6EYC - chains 4 and 7 of the 6 polymer chains in the assembly; structure by electron microscopy, 3.80 A resolution.

# Chain 4
Protein: DNA replication licensing factor MCM4
Source organism: Saccharomyces cerevisiae (strain ATCC 204508 / S288c)
Notes: EC 3.6.4.12
UniProtKB: P30665 (MCM4_YEAST); numbering as in UniProt (aligned over 1-933)
Sequence (933 residues; numbered 1 to 933; the number before each row is that of its first residue):
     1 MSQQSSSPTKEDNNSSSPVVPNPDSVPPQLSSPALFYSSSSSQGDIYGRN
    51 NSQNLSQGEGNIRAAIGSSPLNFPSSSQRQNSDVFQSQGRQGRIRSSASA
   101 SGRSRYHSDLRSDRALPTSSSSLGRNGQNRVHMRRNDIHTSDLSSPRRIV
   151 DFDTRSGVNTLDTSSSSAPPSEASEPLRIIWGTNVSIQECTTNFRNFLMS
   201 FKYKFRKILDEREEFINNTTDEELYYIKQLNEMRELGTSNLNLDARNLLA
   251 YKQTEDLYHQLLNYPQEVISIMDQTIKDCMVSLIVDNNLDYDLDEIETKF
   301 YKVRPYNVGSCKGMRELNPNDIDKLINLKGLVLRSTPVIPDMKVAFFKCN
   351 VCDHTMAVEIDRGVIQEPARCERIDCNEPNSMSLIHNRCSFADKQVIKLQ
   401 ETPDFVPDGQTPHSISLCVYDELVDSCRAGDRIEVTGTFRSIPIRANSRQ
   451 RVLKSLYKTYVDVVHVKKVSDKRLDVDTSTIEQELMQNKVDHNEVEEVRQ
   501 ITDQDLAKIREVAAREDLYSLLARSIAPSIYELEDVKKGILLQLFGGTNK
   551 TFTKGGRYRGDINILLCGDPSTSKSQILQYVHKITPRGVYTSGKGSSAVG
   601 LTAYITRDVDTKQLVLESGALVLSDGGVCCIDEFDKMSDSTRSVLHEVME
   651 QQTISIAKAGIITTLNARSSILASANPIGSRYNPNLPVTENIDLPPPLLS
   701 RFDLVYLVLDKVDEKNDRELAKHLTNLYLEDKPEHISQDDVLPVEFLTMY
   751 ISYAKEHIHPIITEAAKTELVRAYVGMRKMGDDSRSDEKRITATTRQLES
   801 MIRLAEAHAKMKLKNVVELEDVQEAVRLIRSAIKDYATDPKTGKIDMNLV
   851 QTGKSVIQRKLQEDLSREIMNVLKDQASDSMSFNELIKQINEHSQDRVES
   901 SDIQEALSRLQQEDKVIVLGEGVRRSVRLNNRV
Not modelled in the structure: 1-176, 213-220, 780-792, 839-933
Bound ions: Zn2+: Cys-349, Cys-352, Cys-371
Ligand contacts:
  - ADP (adenosine-5'-diphosphate), molecule 1: Ser-529, Ile-530, Tyr-531, Leu-533, Pro-570, Ser-571, Thr-572, Ser-573, Lys-574, Ser-575, Gln-576, Leu-720, Leu-724
  - ADP, molecule 2: His-646, Arg-701, Thr-795, Arg-796, Glu-799
UniProt features mapped onto this chain:
  - motif: Ser-700 to Asp-703 (Arginine finger)
  - binding site (ATP): Gly-568 to Ser-575
  - modified residue (Phosphoserine): Ser-52, Ser-56, Ser-69
  - mutagenesis: Lys-574 (K574A: Loss of MCM2-7 complex helicase activity)
What the authors report for this chain:
  - conformationally variable residues (register shift): Val-469 to Glu-497

# Chain 7
Protein: DNA replication licensing factor MCM7
Source organism: Saccharomyces cerevisiae (strain ATCC 204508 / S288c)
Notes: EC 3.6.4.12
UniProtKB: P38132 (MCM7_YEAST); residue numbers follow UniProt; this construct covers 1-845
Sequence (845 residues; row label = number of the first residue in the row):
     1 MSAALPSIQLPVDYNNLFNEITDFLVTFKQDTLSSDATRNENEDENLDAE
    51 NIEQHLLEKGPKYMAMLQKVANRELNSVIIDLDDILQYQNEKFLQGTQAD
   101 DLVSAIQQNANHFTELFCRAIDNNMPLPTKEIDYKDDVLDVILNQRRLRN
   151 ERMLSDRTNEIRSENLMDTTMDPPSSMNDALREVVEDETELFPPNLTRRY
   201 FLYFKPLSQNCARRYRKKAISSKPLSVRQIKGDFLGQLITVRGIITRVSD
   251 VKPAVEVIAYTCDQCGYEVFQEVNSRTFTPLSECTSEECSQNQTKGQLFM
   301 STRASKFSAFQECKIQELSQQVPVGHIPRSLNIHVNGTLVRSLSPGDIVD
   351 VTGIFLPAPYTGFKALKAGLLTETYLEAQFVRQHKKKFASFSLTSDVEER
   401 VMELITSGDVYNRLAKSIAPEIYGNLDVKKALLLLLVGGVDKRVGDGMKI
   451 RGDINVCLMGDPGVAKSQLLKAICKISPRGVYTTGKGSSGVGLTAAVMKD
   501 PVTDEMILEGGALVLADNGICCIDEFDKMDESDRTAIHEVMEQQTISISK
   551 AGINTTLNARTSILAAANPLYGRYNPRLSPLDNINLPAALLSRFDILFLM
   601 LDIPSRDDDEKLAEHVTYVHMHNKQPDLDFTPVEPSKMREYIAYAKTKRP
   651 VMSEAVNDYVVQAYIRLRQDSKREMDSKFSFGQATPRTLLGIIRLSQALA
   701 KLRLADMVDIDDVEEALRLVRVSKESLYQETNKSKEDESPTTKIFTIIKK
   751 MLQETGKNTLSYENIVKTVRLRGFTMLQLSNCIQEYSYLNVWHLINEGNT
   801 LKFVDDGTMDTDQEDSLVSTPKLAPQTTASANVSAQDSDIDLQDA
Not modelled in the structure: 32-58, 167-176, 217-219, 730-845
Bound ions: Zn2+: Cys-262, Cys-265, Cys-284
Ligand contacts:
  - ADP (adenosine-5'-diphosphate), molecule 1: Glu-421, Ile-422, Tyr-423, Pro-462, Gly-463, Val-464, Ala-465, Lys-466, Ser-467, Gln-468, Leu-612, Val-616
  - ADP, molecule 2: Met-448, Ile-450, Glu-542, Arg-593, Pro-686, Arg-687, Leu-690
UniProt features mapped onto this chain:
  - motif: Ser-592 to Asp-595 (Arginine finger)
  - binding site (ATP): Tyr-423, Gly-463, Ala-465, Lys-466, Ser-467, Asn-568, Arg-593, Arg-687
  - modified residue: Thr-811 (Phosphothreonine), Ser-819 (Phosphoserine), Ser-838 (Phosphoserine)
  - mutagenesis: Lys-466 (K466A: Loss of MCM2-7 complex helicase activity)

# Interface between chain 4 and chain 7
Residue-residue contacts (119; chain 4 residue first):
  Trp-181(4) with Gln-145(7); Arg-146(7)
  Gly-182(4) with Ile-142(7); Arg-303(7)
  Thr-183(4) with Arg-303(7)
  Asn-184(4) with Tyr-134(7)
  Asp-256(4) with Tyr-134(7)
  Gln-260(4) with Tyr-134(7)
  Asn-263(4) with Arg-303(7)
  Tyr-264(4) with Val-138(7); Val-141(7); Arg-303(7)
  Met-314(4) with Asp-250(7)
  Arg-315(4) with Asp-250(7); Val-251(7); Arg-341(7), hydrogen bond (backbone-side chain)
  Glu-316(4) with Arg-341(7)
  Pro-319(4) with Ala-309(7)
  Asn-320(4) with Leu-139(7)
  Ile-322(4) with Thr-302(7)
  Lys-324(4) with Val-138(7)
  Arg-362(4) with Phe-299(7)
  Val-364(4) with Phe-299(7), hydrophobic
  Gln-400(4) with Thr-555(7)
  Val-406(4) with Asn-558(7); Arg-560(7), hydrogen bond (backbone-side chain)
  Pro-407(4) with Arg-560(7)
  Asp-408(4) with Arg-479(7), hydrogen bond (backbone-side chain); Asp-517(7); Asn-518(7), hydrogen bond; Arg-560(7), salt bridge
  Gly-409(4) with Arg-479(7); Asp-517(7), hydrogen bond (backbone-side chain)
  Thr-411(4) with Leu-508(7)
  Pro-412(4) with Thr-555(7)
  Ile-444(4) with Asp-504(7)
  Arg-451(4) with Thr-279(7); Pro-280(7)
  Val-452(4) with Phe-278(7)
  Leu-453(4) with Thr-277(7); Phe-278(7), hydrogen bond (backbone-backbone)
  Ser-455(4) with Ala-254(7); Val-255(7), hydrogen bond (backbone-backbone); Val-273(7); Arg-276(7), hydrogen bond (backbone-backbone)
  Leu-456(4) with Lys-252(7); Pro-253(7); Phe-310(7), hydrophobic
  Tyr-457(4) with Lys-252(7); Pro-253(7), hydrogen bond (backbone-backbone); Val-255(7); Ile-258(7); Phe-278(7); Phe-307(7), hydrophobic
  Thr-459(4) with Pro-253(7)
  Pro-528(4) with Asp-446(7)
  Ser-529(4) with Met-448(7), hydrogen bond
  Pro-570(4) with Ala-589(7), hydrophobic; Arg-593(7)
  Ser-571(4) with Thr-685(7); Pro-686(7)
  Ser-575(4) with Glu-542(7), hydrogen bond
  Gln-576(4) with Met-448(7); Lys-449(7)
  Gln-579(4) with Gln-543(7)
  Tyr-590(4) with Glu-539(7); Ser-547(7), hydrogen bond (backbone-side chain)
  Thr-591(4) with Ser-549(7)
  Ser-592(4) with Glu-539(7), hydrogen bond; Ser-547(7)
  Lys-594(4) with Glu-531(7); Thr-535(7)
  Gly-595(4) with Ile-548(7); Ser-549(7), hydrogen bond (backbone-backbone)
  Ser-596(4) with Ser-549(7), hydrogen bond
  Ser-597(4) with Ser-549(7)
  Val-599(4) with Ala-551(7)
  Gly-600(4) with Ser-549(7); Asn-554(7)
  Leu-601(4) with Ser-549(7)
  Tyr-604(4) with Ala-551(7), hydrogen bond (side chain-backbone); Gly-552(7); Asn-554(7), hydrogen bond
  Val-609(4) with Lys-499(7); Met-506(7)
  Asp-610(4) with Asp-504(7)
  Glu-633(4) with His-538(7)
  Lys-636(4) with Thr-535(7)
  Arg-681(4) with Ala-588(7), hydrogen bond (side chain-backbone); Ala-589(7); Gln-683(7)
  Asp-710(4) with Arg-668(7), salt bridge; Gln-683(7)
  Val-712(4) with Arg-668(7); Lys-672(7); Gln-683(7)
  Glu-714(4) with Gln-669(7), hydrogen bond
  Asp-717(4) with Ile-665(7); Arg-668(7), salt bridge
  Arg-718(4) with Val-661(7); Ile-665(7)
  Ala-721(4) with Val-661(7), hydrophobic; Leu-689(7), hydrophobic
  Thr-725(4) with Asn-657(7)
  Leu-727(4) with Lys-442(7), hydrogen bond (backbone-side chain)
  Tyr-728(4) with Lys-442(7); Ile-450(7); Val-651(7); Met-652(7); Gln-697(7)
  Leu-729(4) with Val-651(7); Glu-654(7)
  Asp-731(4) with Lys-442(7), salt bridge; Arg-649(7); Pro-650(7); Val-651(7)
  Pro-733(4) with Arg-443(7); Val-444(7)
  Val-744(4) with Asp-446(7)
Interface residues without a listed pair, chain 4 (86 interface residues in all): Ile-179, His-259, Leu-317, Asn-318, Gln-410, Ser-441, Lys-454, Lys-583, Val-589, Ala-620, Asp-632, Ser-680, Leu-720, Lys-722, Asn-726, Glu-730, Lys-732, Ile-736
Interface residues without a listed pair, chain 7 (97 interface residues in all): Lys-135, Arg-149, Phe-192, Ser-275, Gln-297, Ser-308, Gln-311, Gly-445, Gly-447, Thr-503, Glu-505, Val-514, Ser-532, Lys-550, Ile-553, Thr-556, Leu-557, Ser-592, Tyr-664, Gly-682, Leu-690, Ile-693

# Overview
The interface between chain 4 and chain 7 involves 86 residues on one side and 97 on the other, with 20
hydrogen bonds and 4 salt bridges. Among the polar pairs are Asp-408(4)/Arg-560(7), Asp-710(4)/Arg-668(7) and
Asp-717(4)/Arg-668(7). One ADP molecule is bound between chain 4 and chain 7. The paper reports conformational
variability at Val-469(4).
Chain 4 is DNA replication licensing factor MCM4 and chain 7 is DNA replication licensing factor MCM7, both
from Saccharomyces cerevisiae (strain ATCC 204508 / S288c); the structure, Re-refinement of the MCM2-7 double
hexamer using ISOLDE, was determined by electron microscopy.
